1B17 - chains A and B; structure by X-ray diffraction, 1.70 A resolution.

== Chain A ==
Molecule: PROTEIN (INSULIN A chain)
From: Sus scrofa
Reference sequence: P01315 (INS_PIG); residues 1-21 here correspond to UniProt positions 88-108 (UniProt number = residue number + 87)
Chain sequence (21 residues; numbered 1 to 21; the number before each row is that of its first residue):
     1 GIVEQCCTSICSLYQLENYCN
Cystine bridges: Cys6-Cys11

== Chain B ==
Molecule: PROTEIN (INSULIN b chain)
From: Sus scrofa
Reference sequence: P01315 (INS_PIG); residues 1-30 here correspond to UniProt positions 25-54 (UniProt number = residue number + 24)
Chain sequence (30 residues; each row starts with the number of its first residue):
     1 FVNQHLCGSHLVEALYLVCGERGFFYTPKA

== Chain A / chain B interface ==
Contacting residue pairs - 38 pairs, chain A then chain B:
  Gly1(A) - Ala30(B)
  Ile2(A) - Leu11(B)  hydrophobic
  Ile2(A) - Leu15(B)  hydrophobic
  Val3(A) - Pro28(B)  hydrophobic
  Cys6(A) - Gln4(B)
  Cys6(A) - His5(B)
  Cys6(A) - Leu6(B)  hydrogen bond (backbone-backbone)
  Cys6(A) - Leu11(B)  hydrophobic
  Cys7(A) - His5(B)  hydrogen bond (backbone-side chain)
  Cys7(A) - Leu6(B)
  Cys7(A) - Cys7(B)  disulfide
  Thr8(A) - His5(B)
  Ser9(A) - His5(B)  hydrogen bond (backbone-side chain)
  Ile10(A) - Asn3(B)
  Ile10(A) - Gln4(B)
  Ile10(A) - His5(B)
  Cys11(A) - Val2(B)
  Cys11(A) - Asn3(B)
  Cys11(A) - Gln4(B)  hydrogen bond (backbone-backbone)
  Ser12(A) - Val2(B)
  Ser12(A) - Asn3(B)
  Leu13(A) - Val2(B)
  Leu13(A) - Val18(B)  hydrophobic
  Leu16(A) - Val2(B)  hydrophobic
  Leu16(A) - Leu11(B)  hydrophobic
  Leu16(A) - Leu15(B)
  Glu17(A) - Val18(B)
  Glu17(A) - Arg22(B)  salt bridge
  Tyr19(A) - Leu15(B)  hydrophobic
  Tyr19(A) - Phe24(B)
  Tyr19(A) - Phe25(B)  hydrogen bond (backbone-backbone)
  Cys20(A) - Cys19(B)  disulfide
  Cys20(A) - Arg22(B)
  Cys20(A) - Gly23(B)
  Asn21(A) - Arg22(B)
  Asn21(A) - Gly23(B)  hydrogen bond (backbone-backbone)
  Asn21(A) - Phe24(B)  hydrogen bond (side chain-backbone)
  Asn21(A) - Phe25(B)
Other interface residues (no listed pair), chain A (17 interface residues in all): Asn18
Other interface residues (no listed pair), chain B (19 interface residues in all): Ala14, Tyr26, Thr27
Cross-chain cystine bridges: Cys7(A)-Cys7(B), Cys20(A)-Cys19(B)

== Overview ==
17 residues of chain A face 19 of chain B across their interface; the contacts include 2 disulfide bonds, 7
hydrogen bonds and 1 salt bridge. Polar contacts include Glu17(A)-Arg22(B), Cys7(A)-His5(B) and
Ser9(A)-His5(B).
Chain A is PROTEIN (INSULIN A chain) and chain B is PROTEIN (INSULIN b chain), both from Sus scrofa; the
structure, Ph affects glu B13 switching and sulfate binding in cubic insulin crystals (ph 5.00 coordinates),
was determined by X-ray diffraction together with 1B18, 1B19, 1B2A, 1B2B, 1B2C, 1B2D and 3 further entries
from the same study.
